1I3J - chains C and A of the 3 polymer chains in the assembly; structure by X-ray diffraction, 2.20 A resolution.

# Chain C
Molecule: 21-nt DNA strand
Sequence (21 nucleotides; each row starts with the number of its first residue):
    31 AATTAAACGG TAGACCCAAG A

# Chain A
Protein: Intron-associated endonuclease 1
From: Enterobacteria phage T4
Notes: EC 3.1.-.-; fragment: dna-binding domain
UniProtKB: P13299 (TEV1_BPT4); numbering as in UniProt (aligned over 130-245)
Chain sequence (116 residues; each row starts with the number of its first residue):
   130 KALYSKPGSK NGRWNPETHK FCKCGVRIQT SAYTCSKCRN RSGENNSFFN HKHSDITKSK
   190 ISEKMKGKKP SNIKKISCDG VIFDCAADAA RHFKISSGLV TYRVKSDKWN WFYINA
Disordered / not traced: 130-148, 245
Bound ions: Zn2+: Cys151, Cys153, Cys164, Cys167
Reported in the primary citation:
  - binding site for the 21-nt DNA strand (chain C): Gln158, Tyr162, Ser165, Arg168, Ser176, His182, Ser200, Asn201, Ser225, Gly227, Tyr231, Arg232, Lys237
  - binding site for the 21-nt DNA strand: Arg170, Asn175, Phe177, Phe178, His182, Ile190, Ser191, Met194, Asn201, Lys203, Ala216, Arg220, Thr230, Tyr242

# Chain C / chain A interface
Residue-residue contacts (39; chain C residue first):
  DA31(C) - Lys237(A)  phosphate contact
  DA32(C) - Tyr231(A)  hydrogen bond to the phosphate
  DA32(C) - Lys237(A)  salt bridge to the phosphate
  DT33(C) - Leu228(A)  phosphate contact
  DT33(C) - Tyr231(A)  base contact
  DT33(C) - Arg232(A)  salt bridge to the phosphate
  DT34(C) - Ile224(A)  phosphate contact
  DT34(C) - Ser225(A)  hydrogen bond to the phosphate
  DT34(C) - Gly227(A)  base contact
  DT34(C) - Leu228(A)  phosphate contact
  DG40(C) - Pro199(A)  base contact
  DG40(C) - Asn201(A)  hydrogen bond to the base
  DT41(C) - Pro199(A)  base contact
  DT41(C) - Ser200(A)  hydrogen bond to the phosphate
  DA42(C) - Met194(A)  base contact
  DA42(C) - Ser200(A)  sugar contact
  DG43(C) - Ile190(A)  base contact
  DA44(C) - Ile190(A)  base contact
  DA44(C) - Lys193(A)  phosphate contact
  DC45(C) - His182(A)  hydrogen bond to the base
  DC45(C) - Thr186(A)  phosphate contact
  DC45(C) - Ile190(A)  sugar contact
  DC45(C) - Lys193(A)  phosphate contact
  DC46(C) - Phe177(A)  base contact
  DC46(C) - His182(A)  sugar contact
  DC47(C) - Ser176(A)  hydrogen bond to the base
  DC47(C) - Phe177(A)  sugar contact
  DA48(C) - Arg168(A)  hydrogen bond to the base
  DA48(C) - Ser176(A)  hydrogen bond to the sugar
  DA49(C) - Arg168(A)  hydrogen bond to the sugar
  DG50(C) - Ser160(A)  phosphate contact
  DG50(C) - Ala161(A)  phosphate contact
  DG50(C) - Tyr162(A)  hydrogen bond to the phosphate
  DG50(C) - Thr163(A)  sugar contact
  DG50(C) - Cys164(A)  phosphate contact
  DG50(C) - Ser165(A)  hydrogen bond to the phosphate
  DA51(C) - Ile157(A)  phosphate contact
  DA51(C) - Cys164(A)  phosphate contact
  DA51(C) - Ser165(A)  hydrogen bond to the phosphate
Interface residues without a listed pair, chain C (18 interface residues in all): DA35, DG39
Interface residues without a listed pair, chain A (29 interface residues in all): Gln158, His180, Lys197, Lys223

# Summary
18 residues of chain C and 29 residues of chain A are in contact; the contacts include 12 hydrogen bonds and 2
salt bridges. Polar contacts include DG40(C)-Asn201(A), DC45(C)-His182(A) and DC47(C)-Ser176(A). The paper
reports a binding site for the 21-nt DNA strand at Arg170(A), Asn175(A) and Phe177(A) among others; a binding
site for the 21-nt DNA strand (chain C) at Gln158(A), Tyr162(A) and Ser165(A) among others.
Here chain C is a 21-nt DNA strand and chain A is Intron-associated endonuclease 1 (Enterobacteria phage T4).
Entry 1I3J (Crystal structure of the DNA-binding domain of intron endonuclease I-tevi with its substrate) was
determined by X-ray diffraction.
